PDB entry 5LK5 | X-ray diffraction, 2.30 A resolution | chains C and I of the 10 polymer chains in the assembly

== Chain C ==
Name: Calreticulin
Organism: Homo sapiens
UniProt: P27797 (CALR_HUMAN); numbering as in UniProt; present here: 18-204, 303-368
Amino-acid sequence (265 residues; numbered 10 to 368; 94 numbers in that range are skipped by the numbering (no residue carries them; nothing is unmodelled there); the number before each row is that of its first residue):
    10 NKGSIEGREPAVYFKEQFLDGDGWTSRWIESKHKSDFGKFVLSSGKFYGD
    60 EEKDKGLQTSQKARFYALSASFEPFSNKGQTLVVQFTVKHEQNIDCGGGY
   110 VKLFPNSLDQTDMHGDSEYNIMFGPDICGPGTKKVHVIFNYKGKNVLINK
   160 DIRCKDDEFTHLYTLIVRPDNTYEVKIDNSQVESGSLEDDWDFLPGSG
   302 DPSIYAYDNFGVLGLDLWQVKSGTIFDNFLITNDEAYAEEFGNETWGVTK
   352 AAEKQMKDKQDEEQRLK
Unresolved in the structure: 10-18, 368
Sequence notes: expression tag (10-17); engineered mutation K71 (Asp in P27797); linker (205-207, 302)
Disulfide bonds: C105-C137
Metal / ion sites: Ca2+: Q26, K62, K64, D328
Curated features (UniProtKB/Swiss-Prot):
  - binding site (Ca(2+)): Q26, K62, K64, D328
  - binding site (an alpha-D-glucoside): Y109, K111, Y128, D135, D317
  - modified residue: K48 (N6-acetyllysine), K64 (N6-(2-hydroxyisobutyryl)lysine), K159 (N6-acetyllysine)
  - glycosylation: N344 (N-linked (GlcNAc...) asparagine)

== Chain I ==
Name: Calreticulin
Organism: Homo sapiens
UniProt: P27797 (CALR_HUMAN); residue numbers follow UniProt; this construct covers 18-203, 303-368
Amino-acid sequence (265 residues; each row starts with the number of its first residue; note: 94 numbers in that range are skipped by the numbering (no residue carries them; nothing is unmodelled there)):
    10 NKGSIEGREPAVYFKEQFLDGDGWTSRWIESKHKSDFGKFVLSSGKFYGD
    60 EEKDKGLQTSQKARFYALSASFEPFSNKGQTLVVQFTVKHEQNIDCGGGY
   110 VKLFPNSLDQTDMHGDSEYNIMFGPDICGPGTKKVHVIFNYKGKNVLINK
   160 DIRCKDDEFTHLYTLIVRPDNTYEVKIDNSQVESGSLEDDWDFL
   298 PGSGDPSIYAYDNFGVLGLDLWQVKSGTIFDNFLITNDEAYAEEFGNETW
   348 GVTKAAEKQMKDKQDEEQRLK
Unresolved in the structure: 10-18, 298-302, 368
Sequence notes: expression tag (10-17); engineered mutation K71 (Asp in P27797); linker (299-302)
Disulfide bonds: C105-C137
Metal / ion sites: Ca2+: Q26, K62, K64, D328
Curated features (UniProtKB/Swiss-Prot):
  - binding site (Ca(2+)): Q26, K62, K64, D328
  - binding site (an alpha-D-glucoside): Y109, K111, Y128, D135, D317
  - modified residue: K48 (N6-acetyllysine), K64 (N6-(2-hydroxyisobutyryl)lysine), K159 (N6-acetyllysine)
  - glycosylation: N344 (N-linked (GlcNAc...) asparagine)

== How chain C and chain I interact ==
Pairs across the interface (6; chain C residue first):
  D29(C) - E61(I)
  D29(C) - K64(I)
  G30(C) - G30(I)
  E61(C) - D29(I)
  E61(C) - D31(I)
  E61(C) - G32(I)  hydrogen bond (side chain-backbone)
Other interface residues (no listed pair), chain C (4 interface residues in all): L28
Other interface residues (no listed pair), chain I (7 interface residues in all): L28

== Summary ==
4 residues of chain C face 7 of chain I across their interface; the contacts include 1 hydrogen bond. The
hydrogen-bonded pair is E61(C)-G32(I).
Both chains are Calreticulin (Homo sapiens). Entry 5LK5 (Crystal structure of the globular domain of human
calreticulin mutant D71K) was determined by X-ray diffraction together with 5HCA and 5HCF from the same study.
